6UU1 - chains CCC and 222 of the 9 polymer chains in the assembly; structure by X-ray diffraction, 4.10 A resolution (low resolution: residue-level contacts below are approximate; hydrogen-bond / salt-bridge calls are withheld).

[Chain CCC]
Name: DNA-directed RNA polymerase subunit beta
From: Escherichia coli
Notes: EC 2.7.7.6
Reference sequence: P0A8V4 (RPOB_ECO57); numbering as in UniProt (aligned over 1-1342)
Chain sequence (1342 residues; each row starts with the number of its first residue):
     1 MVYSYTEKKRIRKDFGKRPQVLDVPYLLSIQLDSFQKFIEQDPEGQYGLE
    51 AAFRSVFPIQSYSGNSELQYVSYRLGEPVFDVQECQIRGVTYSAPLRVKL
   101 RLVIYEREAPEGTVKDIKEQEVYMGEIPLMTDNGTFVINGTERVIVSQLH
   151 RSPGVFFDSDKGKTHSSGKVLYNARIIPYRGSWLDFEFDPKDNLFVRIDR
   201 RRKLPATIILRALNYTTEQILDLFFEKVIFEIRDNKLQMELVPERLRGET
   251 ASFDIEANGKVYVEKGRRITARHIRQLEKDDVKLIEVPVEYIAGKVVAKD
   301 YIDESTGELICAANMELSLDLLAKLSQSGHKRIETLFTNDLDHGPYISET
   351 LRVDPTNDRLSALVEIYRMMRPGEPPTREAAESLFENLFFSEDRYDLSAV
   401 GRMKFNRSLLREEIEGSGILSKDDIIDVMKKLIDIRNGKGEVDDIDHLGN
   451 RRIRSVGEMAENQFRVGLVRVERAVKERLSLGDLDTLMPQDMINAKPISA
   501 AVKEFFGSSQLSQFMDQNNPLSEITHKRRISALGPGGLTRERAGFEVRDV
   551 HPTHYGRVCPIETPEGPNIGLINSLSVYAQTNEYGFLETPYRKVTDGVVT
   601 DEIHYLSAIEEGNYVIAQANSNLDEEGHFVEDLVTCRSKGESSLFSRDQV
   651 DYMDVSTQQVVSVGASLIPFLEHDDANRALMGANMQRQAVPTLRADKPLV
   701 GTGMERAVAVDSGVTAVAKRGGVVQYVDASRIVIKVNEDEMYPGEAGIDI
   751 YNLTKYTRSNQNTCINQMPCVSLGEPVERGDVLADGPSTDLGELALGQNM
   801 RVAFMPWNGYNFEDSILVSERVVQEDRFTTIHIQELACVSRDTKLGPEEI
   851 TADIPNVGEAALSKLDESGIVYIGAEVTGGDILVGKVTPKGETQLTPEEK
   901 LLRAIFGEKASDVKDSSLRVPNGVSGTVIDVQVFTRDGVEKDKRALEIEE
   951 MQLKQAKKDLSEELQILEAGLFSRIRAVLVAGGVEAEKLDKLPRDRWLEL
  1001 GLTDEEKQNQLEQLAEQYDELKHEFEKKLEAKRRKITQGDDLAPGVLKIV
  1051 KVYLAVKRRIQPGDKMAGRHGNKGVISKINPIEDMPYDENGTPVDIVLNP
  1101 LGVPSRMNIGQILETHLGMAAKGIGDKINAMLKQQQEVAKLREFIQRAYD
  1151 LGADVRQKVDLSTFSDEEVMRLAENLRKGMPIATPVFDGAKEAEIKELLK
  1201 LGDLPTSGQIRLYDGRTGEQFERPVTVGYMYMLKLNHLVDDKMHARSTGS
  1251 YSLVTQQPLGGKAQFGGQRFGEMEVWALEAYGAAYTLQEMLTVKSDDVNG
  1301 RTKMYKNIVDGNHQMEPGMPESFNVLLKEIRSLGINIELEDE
Disordered / not traced: 1
Small-molecule neighbours: CTP: Arg678, Met681, Asp814, Lys1073, Arg1106
Swiss-Prot annotation at these positions:
  - modified residue (N6-acetyllysine): Lys1022, Lys1200

[Chain 222]
Molecule: Synthetic DNA 50-MER (promoter template strand)
Sequence (50 nucleotides; each row starts with the number of its first residue):
     3 TCCGCGTCAGACTCGTAGGATTATAGCATACGTGAGGTGGGATGTCAAGG
Disordered / not traced: 39-52

[Chain CCC / chain 222 interface]
Residue-residue contacts - 21 pairs, chain CCC then chain 222:
  Asn139(CCC) with DG20(222); DG21(222)
  Arg143(CCC) with DG20(222)
  His165(CCC) with DC5(222)
  Arg202(CCC) with DG6(222)
  Asn494(CCC) with DA25(222)
  Lys496(CCC) with DT24(222)
  Ala500(CCC) with DT23(222)
  Lys503(CCC) with DA22(222); DT23(222)
  Phe514(CCC) with DA19(222)
  Gly1261(CCC) with DC16(222)
  Lys1262(CCC) with DC16(222); DG17(222)
  Ala1263(CCC) with DG17(222)
  Gln1268(CCC) with DT15(222); DC16(222)
  Arg1269(CCC) with DC14(222); DT15(222)
  Gly1271(CCC) with DC14(222)
  Met1273(CCC) with DA13(222)
Also at the interface, not in a pair above, chain CCC (24 interface residues in all): Arg470, Pro497, Ser499, Glu504, Gly507, Gly1267, Glu1272, Glu1274
Also at the interface, not in a pair above, chain 222 (15 interface residues in all): DT18

[Summary]
Chain CCC and chain 222 form an interface of 24 and 15 residues respectively. Ligands of chain CCC: CTP.
Chain CCC is DNA-directed RNA polymerase subunit beta (Escherichia coli) and chain 222 is Synthetic DNA 50-MER
(promoter template strand); the structure, E. coli sigma-S transcription initiation complex with a 4-nt RNA
and a CTP ("Fresh" crystal soaked ..., was determined by X-ray diffraction (same publication as 6UTV, 6UTW,
6UTX, 6UTY, 6UTZ, 6UU0 and 11 further entries).
